PDB entry 3ITM | X-ray diffraction, 2.49 A resolution | chain A

# Chain A
Protein: cGMP-dependent 3', 5'-cyclic phosphodiesterase
Source organism: Homo sapiens
Notes: EC 3.1.4.17; fragment: catalytic domain, residues 579-919
Reference sequence: O00408 (PDE2A_HUMAN); residues 579-919 here = UniProt positions 579-919
Amino-acid sequence (345 residues; each row starts with the number of its first residue):
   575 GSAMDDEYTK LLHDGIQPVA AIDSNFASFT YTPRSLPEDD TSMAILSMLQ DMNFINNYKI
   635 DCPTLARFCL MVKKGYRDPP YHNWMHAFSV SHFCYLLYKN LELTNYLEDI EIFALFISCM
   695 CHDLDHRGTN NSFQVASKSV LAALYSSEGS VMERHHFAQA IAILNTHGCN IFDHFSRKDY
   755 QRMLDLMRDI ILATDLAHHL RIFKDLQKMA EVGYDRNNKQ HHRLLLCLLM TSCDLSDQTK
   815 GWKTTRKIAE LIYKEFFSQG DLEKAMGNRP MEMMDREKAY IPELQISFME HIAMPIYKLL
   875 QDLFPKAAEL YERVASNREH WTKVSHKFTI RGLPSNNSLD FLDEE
Unresolved in the structure: 575-587, 833-835, 841-844, 902-919
Sequence notes: expression tag (575-578)
Metal / ion sites: Zn2+: His660, His696, Asp697, Asp808
Reported in the primary citation:
  - conformationally variable residues (loop rearrangement): Gly702 to Arg728

# In short
His660, His696, Asp697 and Asp808 form the Zn2+ site. From the paper: conformational variability at Gly702.
Chain A is cGMP-dependent 3', 5'-cyclic phosphodiesterase (Homo sapiens); the structure, Catalytic domain of
hPDE2A, was determined by X-ray diffraction, deposited together with 3IBJ and 3ITU.
